Entry 6MPP (solution NMR); this record covers chains A and C of the 3 polymer chains in the assembly.

[Chain A]
Molecule: HLA class I histocompatibility antigen, A-1 alpha chain
From: Homo sapiens
Reference sequence: P30443 (1A01_HUMAN); residues 1-279 here correspond to UniProt positions 25-303 (UniProt number = residue number + 24)
Chain sequence (279 residues; each row starts with the number of its first residue):
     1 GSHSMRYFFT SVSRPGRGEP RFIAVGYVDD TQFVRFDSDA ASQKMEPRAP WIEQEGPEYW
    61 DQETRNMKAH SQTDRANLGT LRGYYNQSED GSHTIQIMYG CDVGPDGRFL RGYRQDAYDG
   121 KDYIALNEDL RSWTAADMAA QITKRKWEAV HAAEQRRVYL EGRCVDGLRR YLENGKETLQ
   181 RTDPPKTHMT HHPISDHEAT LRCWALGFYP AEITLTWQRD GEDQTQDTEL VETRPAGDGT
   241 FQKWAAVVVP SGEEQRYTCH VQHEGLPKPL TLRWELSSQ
Disordered / not traced: 275-279
Cystine bridges: Cys101-Cys164, Cys203-Cys259

[Chain C]
Molecule: Beta-2-microglobulin
From: Homo sapiens
Reference sequence: P61769 (B2MG_HUMAN); residues 2-100 here correspond to UniProt positions 21-119 (UniProt number = residue number + 19)
Chain sequence (100 residues; each row starts with the number of its first residue):
     1 MIQRTPKIQV YSRHPAENGK SNFLNCYVSG FHPSDIEVDL LKNGERIEKV EHSDLSFSKD
    61 WSFYLLYYTE FTPTEKDEYA CRVNHVTLSQ PKIVKWDRDM
Cystine bridges: Cys26-Cys81
Sequence notes: initiating methionine (1)

[Interface between chain A and chain C]
Residue-residue contacts - 47 pairs, chain A then chain C:
  Phe8(A) - Phe57(C)
  Phe9(A) - Phe57(C)
  Thr10(A) - Phe57(C)
  Thr10(A) - Phe63(C)
  Val12(A) - Ser34(C)
  Ile23(A) - Leu55(C)
  Val25(A) - Asp54(C)
  Val25(A) - Leu55(C)
  Val25(A) - Ser56(C)
  Tyr27(A) - Ser56(C)
  Gln32(A) - Asp54(C)
  Arg35(A) - Asp54(C)
  Thr94(A) - Pro33(C)
  Gln96(A) - His32(C)
  Gln96(A) - Phe57(C)
  Gln96(A) - Trp61(C)
  Gln96(A) - Phe63(C)
  Ile97(A) - Phe57(C)
  Met98(A) - Phe57(C)
  Met98(A) - Trp61(C)
  Gln115(A) - Trp61(C)
  Asp116(A) - Trp61(C)
  Ala117(A) - Trp61(C)
  Asp119(A) - Met1(C)
  Asp119(A) - Ile2(C)
  Asp119(A) - His32(C)
  Gly120(A) - Ile2(C)
  Gly120(A) - Arg4(C)
  Gly120(A) - His32(C)
  Asp122(A) - Trp61(C)
  Arg202(A) - Asp99(C)
  Arg202(A) - Met100(C)
  Trp204(A) - Asp99(C)
  Val231(A) - Gln9(C)
  Arg234(A) - Gln9(C)
  Arg234(A) - Tyr11(C)
  Arg234(A) - Met100(C)
  Pro235(A) - Tyr11(C)
  Pro235(A) - Tyr27(C)
  Ala236(A) - Arg13(C)
  Ala236(A) - Asn25(C)
  Gly237(A) - Asn25(C)
  Asp238(A) - Arg13(C)
  Gln242(A) - Tyr11(C)
  Gln242(A) - Ser12(C)
  Gln242(A) - Arg13(C)
  Trp244(A) - Met100(C)
Other interface residues (no listed pair), chain A (30 interface residues in all): Ser92
Other interface residues (no listed pair), chain C (25 interface residues in all): His14, Pro15, Lys59, Tyr64, Leu66

[In short]
30 residues of chain A face 25 of chain C across their interface.
Here chain A is HLA class I histocompatibility antigen, A-1 alpha chain and chain C is Beta-2-microglobulin,
both from Homo sapiens. Entry 6MPP (HLA-A*01:01 complex with NRAS Q61K peptide by NMR) was determined by
solution NMR.
